2L78 - chain A; structure by X-ray diffraction, 2.00 A resolution.

Chain A:
Protein: T4 lysozyme
From: Enterobacteria phage T4
Notes: EC 3.2.1.17
UniProt: P00720 (LYCV_BPT4); residue numbers follow UniProt; this construct covers 1-164
Chain sequence (164 residues; numbered 1 to 164; the number before each row is that of its first residue):
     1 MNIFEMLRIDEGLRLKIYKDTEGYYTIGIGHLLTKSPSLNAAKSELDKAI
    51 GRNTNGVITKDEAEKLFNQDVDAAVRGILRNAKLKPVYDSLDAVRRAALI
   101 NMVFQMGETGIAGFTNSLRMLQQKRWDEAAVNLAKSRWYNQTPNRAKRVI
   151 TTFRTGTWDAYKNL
Disordered / not traced: 163-164
Sequence notes: conflict Thr54 (Cys in P00720), Ala97 (Cys in P00720), Ile111 (Val in P00720)
Curated features (UniProtKB/Swiss-Prot):
  - active site (Proton donor/acceptor): Glu11, Asp20
  - binding site (substrate): Leu32, Phe104, Ser117, Asn132
  - mutagenesis: Glu11 (E11A/F/H/M/N: Complete loss of enzymatic activity; E11N: Loss of 84% of enzymatic activity; E11Q: Complete loss of activity), Asp20 (D20A/N/S/T: Complete loss of enzymatic activity; D20C: Nearly no effet on specific enzymatic activity; D20E/Q: Loss of 99% of enzymatic activity), Thr26 (T26E: Complete loss of activity at neutral pH; covalently bound substrate; T26H: Facilitates transglycosylation more effectively than hydrolysis; covalently bound substrate), Gly30 (G30A: Almost complete loss of enzymatic activity; G30F: Almost complete loss of enzymatic activity. The enzyme is destabilized by 1.5 kcal/mol), Ser117 (S117F: 10-fold decrease in enzymatic activity; S117I: 500-fold decrease in enzymatic activity; S117V: 50-fold decrease in enzymatic activity), Asn132 (N132I: 5-fold decrease in enzymatic activity; N132M/F: 2-fold decrease in enzymatic activity)

Summary:
Curated annotation (UniProt) lists active-site residues Glu11 and Asp20, 4 substrate-binding residues and 6
mutagenesis sites.
Chain A is T4 lysozyme (Enterobacteria phage T4); the structure, Design and structural analysis of alternative
hydrophobic core packing arrangements in bacteriophage T4 lysozyme, was determined by X-ray diffraction,
deposited together with 1L77, 1L79, 1L80, 1L81 and 1L82.
